PDB entry 6VK4 | X-ray diffraction, 2.35 A resolution | chains D and E of the 8 polymer chains in the assembly

# Chain D
Name: Methane monooxygenase regulatory protein B
Organism: Methylosinus trichosporium OB3b
UniProtKB: A0A2D2D0T8 (A0A2D2D0T8_METTR); numbering as in UniProt (aligned over 1-138)
Sequence (138 residues; each row starts with the number of its first residue):
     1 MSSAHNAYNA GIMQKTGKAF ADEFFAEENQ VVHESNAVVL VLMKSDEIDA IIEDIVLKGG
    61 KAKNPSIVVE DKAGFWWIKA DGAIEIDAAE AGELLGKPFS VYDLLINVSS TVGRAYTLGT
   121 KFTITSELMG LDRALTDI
Unresolved in the structure: 1-2, 133-138
Reported in the primary citation:
  - specificity-determining residues: N107, S109, S110, T111 (citing earlier work)
  - mutagenesis - V41R (>25,000-fold): decreased catalytic activity on O2
  - mutagenesis - V41R: unchanged binding to Methane monooxygenase component A alpha chain (chain E)
  - mutagenesis - V39F, V39R, V41E, V41F: decreased catalytic activity
  - mutagenesis - V39R: decreased binding to Methane monooxygenase component A alpha chain (chain E)
  - mutagenesis - V41R (>25,000-fold): decreased binding to O2

# Chain E
Name: Methane monooxygenase component A alpha chain
Organism: Methylosinus trichosporium OB3b
UniProtKB: A0A2D2D5X0 (A0A2D2D5X0_METTR); residue numbers follow UniProt; this construct covers 1-526
Sequence (526 residues; row label = number of the first residue in the row):
     1 MAISLATKAA TDALKVNRAP VGVEPQEVHK WLQSFNWDFK ENRTKYPTKY HMANETKEQF
    61 KVIAKEYARM EAAKDERQFG TLLDGLTRLG AGNKVHPRWG ETMKVISNFL EVGEYNAIAA
   121 SAMLWDSATA AEQKNGYLAQ VLDEIRHTHQ CAFINHYYSK HYHDPAGHND ARRTRAIGPL
   181 WKGMKRVFAD GFISGDAVEC SVNLQLVGEA CFTNPLIVAV TEWASANGDE ITPTVFLSVE
   241 TDELRHMANG YQTVVSIAND PASAKFLNTD LNNAFWTQQK YFTPVLGYLF EYGSKFKVEP
   301 WVKTWNRWVY EDWGGIWIGR LGKYGVESPA SLRDAKRDAY WAHHDLALAA YAMWPLGFAR
   361 LALPDEEDQA WFEANYPGWA DHYGKIFNEW KKLGYEDPKS GFIPYQWLLA NGHDVYIDRV
   421 SQVPFIPSLA KGTGSLRVHE FNGKKHSLTD DWGERQWLIE PERYECHNVF EQYEGRELSE
   481 VIAEGHGVRS DGKTLIAQPH TRGDNLWTLE DIKRAGCVFP DPLAKF
Unresolved in the structure: 1-11
Bound ions: Fe2+ site 1: E114, E144, H147, E243 (together with benzoic acid); Fe2+ site 2: E144, E209, E243, H246 (together with benzoic acid)
Ligand contacts: benzoic acid (BEZ): L110, G113, E114, A117, E144, H147, F188, F192, L204, G208, E209, T213, L216, E243, H246

# Chain D / chain E interface
Residue-residue contacts (12):
  M43(D) - D84(E)
  M43(D) - R88(E)
  K44(D) - R88(E)  hydrogen bond (backbone-side chain)
  S45(D) - L83(E)
  S45(D) - T87(E)
  D46(D) - L83(E)  hydrogen bond (backbone-backbone)
  D46(D) - T87(E)
  D46(D) - K160(E)  salt bridge
  D46(D) - H161(E)  salt bridge
  E47(D) - L83(E)
  D49(D) - T87(E)
  G74(D) - R88(E)
Interface residues without a listed pair, chain D (9 interface residues in all): A73, K97

# In short
9 residues of chain D face 6 of chain E across their interface, with 2 hydrogen bonds and 2 salt bridges.
Among the polar pairs are D46(D)-K160(E), D46(D)-H161(E) and K44(D)-R88(E). From the paper: V39F, V39R and
V41E of chain D, among others, reduce catalytic activity; specificity determinants N107(D), S109(D) and
S110(D) among others; 5 substitutions were tested in all.
Chain D is Methane monooxygenase regulatory protein B and chain E is Methane monooxygenase component A alpha
chain, both from Methylosinus trichosporium OB3b; the structure, Crystal Structure of Methylosinus
trichosporium OB3b Soluble Methane Monooxygenase Hydroxylase and Regulatory Component Complex, was determined
by X-ray diffraction together with 6VK5, 6VK6, 6VK7 and 6VK8 from the same study.
